Entry 1DNK (X-ray diffraction, 2.30 A resolution); this record covers chains C and A of the 3 polymer chains in the assembly.

[Chain C]
Molecule: 8-nt DNA strand
Sequence (8 nucleotides; row label = number of the first residue in the row):
   309 GGTATACC

[Chain A]
Protein: Protein (deoxyribonuclease I (dnase I) (e.c.3.1.21.1))
Source organism: Bos taurus
UniProtKB: P00639 (DRN1_BOVIN); residues 1-260 here correspond to UniProt positions 23-282 (UniProt number = residue number + 22)
Amino-acid sequence (260 residues; row label = number of the first residue in the row):
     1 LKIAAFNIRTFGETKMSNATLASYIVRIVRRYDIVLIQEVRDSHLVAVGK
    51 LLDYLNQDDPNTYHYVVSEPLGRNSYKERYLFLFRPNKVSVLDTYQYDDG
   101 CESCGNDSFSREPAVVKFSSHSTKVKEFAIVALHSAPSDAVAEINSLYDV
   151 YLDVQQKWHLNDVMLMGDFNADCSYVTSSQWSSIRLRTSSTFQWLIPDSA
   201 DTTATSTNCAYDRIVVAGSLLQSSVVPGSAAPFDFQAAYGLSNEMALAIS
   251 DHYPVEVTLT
Disordered / not traced: 98-107
Disulfides: Cys173-Cys209
Covalently attached groups: N-acetylglucosamine (NAG) linked to Asn18
UniProt features mapped onto this chain:
  - active site: Glu78, His134
  - site: Glu13 (Involved in actin-binding), Tyr65 (Nitration by tetranitromethane destroys a Ca(2+) binding site and inactivates enzyme), Val67 (Involved in actin-binding)
  - glycosylation: Asn18 (N-linked (GlcNAc...) asparagine)

[How chain C and chain A interact]
Residue-residue contacts (20):
  DT311(C) - Ser75(A)  base contact
  DA312(C) - Arg41(A)  base contact
  DA312(C) - Ser75(A)  hydrogen bond to the sugar
  DA312(C) - Tyr76(A)  phosphate contact
  DT313(C) - Asn74(A)  hydrogen bond to the phosphate
  DT313(C) - Tyr76(A)  phosphate contact
  DT313(C) - Arg111(A)  phosphate contact
  DA314(C) - Tyr76(A)  sugar contact
  DA314(C) - Glu78(A)  sugar contact
  DA314(C) - Arg111(A)  salt bridge to the phosphate
  DA314(C) - His134(A)  phosphate contact
  DA314(C) - Pro137(A)  phosphate contact
  DC315(C) - His134(A)  salt bridge to the phosphate
  DC315(C) - Pro137(A)  phosphate contact
  DC315(C) - Asp168(A)  phosphate contact
  DC315(C) - Asn170(A)  hydrogen bond to the phosphate
  DC315(C) - Tyr175(A)  sugar contact
  DC315(C) - His252(A)  salt bridge to the phosphate
  DC316(C) - Thr207(A)  hydrogen bond to the phosphate
  DC316(C) - Tyr211(A)  hydrogen bond to the phosphate
Other interface residues (no listed pair), chain A (18 interface residues in all): Glu39, Ser135, Ala136, Thr205

[Summary]
Chain C and chain A form an interface of 6 and 18 residues respectively, with 5 hydrogen bonds and 3 salt
bridges. Among the polar pairs are DA312(C)-Ser75(A), DT313(C)-Asn74(A) and DC315(C)-Asn170(A). Covalently
linked N-acetylglucosamine: at Asn18(A).
Here chain C is an 8-nt DNA strand and chain A is Protein (deoxyribonuclease I (dnase I) (e.c.3.1.21.1)) (Bos
taurus). Entry 1DNK (The X-ray structure of the dnase I-d(ggtatacc)2 complex at 2.3 angstroms resolution) was
determined by X-ray diffraction.
